Entry 7QYR (X-ray diffraction, 2.40 A resolution); this record covers chains F and P of the 8 polymer chains in the assembly.

[Chain F]
Protein: Probable alpha-L-glutamate ligase
Organism: Pseudomonas aeruginosa PAO1
Notes: EC 6.3.2.-
UniProtKB: Q9HTZ2 (RIMK_PSEAE); residue numbers follow UniProt; this construct covers 1-301
Amino-acid sequence (314 residues; each row starts with the number of its first residue):
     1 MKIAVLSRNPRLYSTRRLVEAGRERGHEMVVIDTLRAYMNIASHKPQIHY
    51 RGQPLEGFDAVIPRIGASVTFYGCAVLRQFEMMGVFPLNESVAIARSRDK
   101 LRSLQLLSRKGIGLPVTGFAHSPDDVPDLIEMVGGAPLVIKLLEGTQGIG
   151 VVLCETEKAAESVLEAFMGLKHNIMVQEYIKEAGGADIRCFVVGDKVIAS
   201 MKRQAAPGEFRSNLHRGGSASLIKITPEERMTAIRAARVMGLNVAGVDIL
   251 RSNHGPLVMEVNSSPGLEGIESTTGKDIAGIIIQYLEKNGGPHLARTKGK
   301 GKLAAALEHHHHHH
Disordered / not traced: 206-218, 291-314
Construct notes: expression tag (302-314)
Ligand contacts: ADP (adenosine-5'-diphosphate): V139, K141, Q177, E178, Y179, I180, G185, D187, R203, L250, M259
Swiss-Prot annotation at these positions:
  - binding site (ATP): K141, E178, Y179, D187, R211 to N213
  - binding site (Mg(2+)): D248, E260, N262
  - binding site (Mn(2+)): D248, E260, N262
What the authors report for this chain:
  - binding site for ADP: K141, E178, I180, F210, S212, N213
  - binding site for poly-glutamate: S7, R8, S14, R64, S68, R189, N262

[Chain P]
Protein: poly-glutamate
Amino-acid sequence (60 residues; numbered 11 to 70; the number before each row is that of its first residue):
    11 EEEEEEEEEEEEEEEEEEEEEEEEEEEEEEEEEEEEEEEEEEEEEEEEEE
    61 EEEEEEEEEE
Disordered / not traced: 16-70

[Chain F / chain P interface]
Residue-residue contacts (17):
  S7(F) with E13(P), hydrogen bond
  R8(F) with E13(P), hydrogen bond (backbone-side chain)
  L12(F) with E13(P); E14(P)
  Y13(F) with E14(P)
  S14(F) with E14(P), hydrogen bond
  R64(F) with E13(P), hydrogen bond (side chain-backbone); E14(P)
  G66(F) with E12(P)
  A67(F) with E12(P), hydrogen bond (backbone-side chain)
  S68(F) with E12(P), hydrogen bond (backbone-side chain)
  R189(F) with E15(P), hydrogen bond (side chain-backbone)
  N262(F) with E15(P)
  S264(F) with E13(P), hydrogen bond (side chain-backbone); E15(P)
  G266(F) with E14(P); E15(P)
Other interface residues (no listed pair), chain F (16 interface residues in all): N9, T15, Q147
Other interface residues (no listed pair), chain P (5 interface residues in all): E11

[Overview]
16 residues of chain F and 5 residues of chain P are in contact; the contacts include 8 hydrogen bonds. Among
the polar pairs are S7(F)-E13(P), R8(F)-E13(P) and S14(F)-E14(P). From the paper: a binding site for
poly-glutamate at S7(F), R8(F) and S14(F) among others; a binding site for ADP at K141(F), E178(F) and I180(F)
among others.
Chain F is Probable alpha-L-glutamate ligase (Pseudomonas aeruginosa PAO1) and chain P is poly-glutamate; the
structure, Crystal structure of RimK from Pseudomonas aeruginosa PAO1, was determined by X-ray diffraction
(same publication as 7QYS).
